Entry 2CKB (X-ray diffraction, 3.00 A resolution); this record covers chains H and L of the 5 polymer chains in the assembly.

Chain H:
Protein: Major histocompatibility complex class I molecule k(b)
Organism: Mus musculus
UniProt: P01901 (HA1B_MOUSE); residues 1-274 here correspond to UniProt positions 22-295 (UniProt number = residue number + 21)
Chain sequence (274 residues; numbered 1 to 274; the number before each row is that of its first residue):
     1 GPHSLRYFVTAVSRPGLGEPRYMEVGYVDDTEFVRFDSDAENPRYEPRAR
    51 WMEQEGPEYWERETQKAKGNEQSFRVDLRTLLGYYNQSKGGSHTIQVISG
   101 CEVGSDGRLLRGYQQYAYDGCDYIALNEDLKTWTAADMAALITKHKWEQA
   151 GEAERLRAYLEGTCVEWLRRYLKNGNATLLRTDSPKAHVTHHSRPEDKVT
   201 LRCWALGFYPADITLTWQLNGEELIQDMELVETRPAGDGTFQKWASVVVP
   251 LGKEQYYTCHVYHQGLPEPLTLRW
Curated features (UniProtKB/Swiss-Prot):
  - glycosylation (N-linked (GlcNAc...) asparagine): N86, N176

Chain L:
Protein: Beta-2 microglobulin
Organism: Mus musculus
UniProt: P01887 (B2MG_MOUSE); residues 1-99 here correspond to UniProt positions 21-119 (UniProt number = residue number + 20)
Chain sequence (99 residues; row label = number of the first residue in the row):
     1 IQKTPQIQVYSRHPPENGKPNILNCYVTQFHPPHIEIQMLKNGKKIPKVE
    51 MSDMSFSKDWSFYILAHTEFTPTETDTYACRVKHDSMAEPKTVYWDRDM

Interface between chain H and chain L:
Residue-residue contacts (49):
  R6(H) - K58(L)
  F8(H) - F56(L)  hydrophobic
  T10(H) - F56(L)
  V12(H) - H34(L)
  R21(H) - M54(L)  hydrogen bond
  M23(H) - M54(L)
  Y27(H) - S55(L)
  Y27(H) - Y63(L)  hydrogen bond
  R35(H) - D53(L)  hydrogen bond (side chain-backbone)
  R35(H) - M54(L)  hydrogen bond (side chain-backbone)
  R35(H) - S55(L)
  R48(H) - D53(L)  salt bridge
  S92(H) - H34(L)
  T94(H) - P33(L)
  T94(H) - F62(L)
  Q96(H) - H31(L)  hydrogen bond
  Q96(H) - F56(L)
  Q96(H) - W60(L)
  Q96(H) - F62(L)
  Q115(H) - W60(L)
  A117(H) - W60(L)
  D119(H) - I1(L)  hydrogen bond (backbone-backbone)
  D119(H) - H31(L)
  G120(H) - H31(L)  hydrogen bond (backbone-side chain)
  G120(H) - W60(L)
  D122(H) - W60(L)  hydrogen bond
  H192(H) - D98(L)  salt bridge
  H192(H) - M99(L)
  R202(H) - M99(L)  hydrogen bond (side chain-backbone)
  W204(H) - M99(L)
  L206(H) - R12(L)
  G207(H) - R12(L)
  V231(H) - Q8(L)
  E232(H) - Q8(L)
  E232(H) - Y26(L)  hydrogen bond
  E232(H) - T28(L)
  T233(H) - Y26(L)
  R234(H) - Q8(L)
  R234(H) - Y10(L)
  P235(H) - Y10(L)  hydrogen bond (backbone-side chain)
  P235(H) - Y26(L)
  P235(H) - L65(L)
  A236(H) - R12(L)
  D238(H) - R12(L)
  T240(H) - R12(L)
  Q242(H) - Y10(L)
  Q242(H) - S11(L)  hydrogen bond (side chain-backbone)
  Q242(H) - R12(L)  hydrogen bond (side chain-backbone)
  W244(H) - M99(L)  hydrophobic
Also at the interface, not in a pair above, chain H (39 interface residues in all): V25, I98, Y116, C121, E229, G237, F241
Also at the interface, not in a pair above, chain L (22 interface residues in all): N24

Overview:
39 residues of chain H and 22 residues of chain L are in contact, with 13 hydrogen bonds and 2 salt bridges.
Polar pairs include R48(H)-D53(L), H192(H)-D98(L) and R21(H)-M54(L).
Here chain H is Major histocompatibility complex class I molecule k(b) and chain L is Beta-2 microglobulin,
both from Mus musculus. Entry 2CKB (Structure of the 2C/kb/DEV8 complex) was determined by X-ray diffraction.
